5JZI - chains D and E of the 5 polymer chains in the assembly; structure by X-ray diffraction, 2.50 A resolution.

== Chain D ==
Protein: HCV1406 TCR alpha chain
From: Homo sapiens
Sequence (211 residues; row label = number of the first residue in the row):
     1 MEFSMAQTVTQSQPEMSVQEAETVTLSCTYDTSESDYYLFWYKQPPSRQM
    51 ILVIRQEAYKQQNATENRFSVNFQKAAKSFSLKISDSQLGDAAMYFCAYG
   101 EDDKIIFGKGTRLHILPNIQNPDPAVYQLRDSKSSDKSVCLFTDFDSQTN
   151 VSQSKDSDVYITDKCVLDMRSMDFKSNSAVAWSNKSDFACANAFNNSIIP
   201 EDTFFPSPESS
Not modelled in the structure: 65, 209-211
Disulfide bonds: Cys28-Cys97

== Chain E ==
Protein: HCV1406 TCR beta chain
From: Homo sapiens
Sequence (245 residues; numbered -3 to 241; the number before each row is that of its first residue; numbers below 1 keep their minus sign (Met-3 is residue -3)):
    -3 MDLMEADIYQTPRYLVIGTGKKITLECSQTMGHDKMYWYQQDPGMELHLI
    47 HYSYGVNSTEKGDLSSESTVSRIRTEHFPLTLESARPSHTSQYLCASRRG
    97 PYEQYFGPGTRLTVTEDLKNVFPPEVAVFEPSEAEISHTQKATLVCLATG
   147 FYPDHVELSWWVNGKEVHSGVCTDPQPLKEQPALNDSRYCLSSRLRVSAT
   197 FWQNPRNHFRCQVQFYGLSENDEWTQDRAKPVTQIVSAEAWGRAD
Not modelled in the structure: -3 to 0, 241
Disulfide bonds: Cys23-Cys91, Cys142-Cys207

== Interface between chain D and chain E ==
Cross-chain cystine bridges: Cys165(D)-Cys168(E)
Contacting residue pairs - 113 pairs, chain D then chain E:
  Met1(D) - Ile46(E)  hydrophobic
  Met1(D) - Asp59(E)
  Met1(D) - Ser61(E)
  Met1(D) - Glu63(E)  hydrogen bond (backbone-side chain)
  Met1(D) - Ser64(E)
  Met1(D) - Leu78(E)  hydrophobic
  Met1(D) - His85(E)
  Glu2(D) - Gly58(E)
  Glu2(D) - Asp59(E)  hydrogen bond (backbone-side chain)
  Glu2(D) - Leu60(E)  hydrogen bond (backbone-backbone)
  Glu2(D) - Ser61(E)
  Phe3(D) - Gln36(E)
  Phe3(D) - His44(E)
  Phe3(D) - Leu45(E)
  Phe3(D) - Ile46(E)  hydrophobic
  Phe3(D) - Gly58(E)
  Met5(D) - Leu43(E)
  Met5(D) - His44(E)  hydrogen bond
  Tyr38(D) - Pro97(E)
  Tyr38(D) - Tyr98(E)
  Phe40(D) - Pro97(E)
  Phe40(D) - Glu99(E)
  Tyr42(D) - Glu99(E)
  Tyr42(D) - Gln100(E)  hydrogen bond (side chain-backbone)
  Tyr42(D) - Phe102(E)  hydrophobic
  Gln44(D) - Gln37(E)  hydrogen bond
  Arg48(D) - Met41(E)
  Arg48(D) - Gln88(E)
  Arg48(D) - Arg107(E)
  Arg48(D) - Gln172(E)
  Gln49(D) - Phe102(E)  hydrogen bond (side chain-backbone)
  Gln49(D) - Gly103(E)
  Gln49(D) - Pro104(E)
  Met50(D) - Phe102(E)  hydrophobic
  Leu52(D) - Glu99(E)
  Arg55(D) - Tyr98(E)
  Arg55(D) - Glu99(E)  salt bridge
  Glu57(D) - Tyr98(E)
  Phe96(D) - Gln37(E)
  Phe96(D) - Met41(E)
  Glu101(D) - Arg94(E)  hydrogen bond (backbone-side chain)
  Asp102(D) - Lys31(E)  salt bridge
  Asp102(D) - Tyr33(E)
  Asp102(D) - Arg94(E)
  Asp102(D) - Pro97(E)
  Asp103(D) - Tyr33(E)  hydrogen bond (backbone-side chain)
  Asp103(D) - Tyr48(E)
  Asp103(D) - Tyr50(E)
  Asp103(D) - Arg94(E)
  Lys104(D) - Tyr33(E)
  Lys104(D) - Leu45(E)
  Lys104(D) - Arg94(E)
  Ile105(D) - Tyr35(E)  hydrogen bond (backbone-side chain)
  Ile105(D) - Arg94(E)
  Ile105(D) - Gln100(E)
  Phe107(D) - Tyr35(E)
  Phe107(D) - Leu43(E)  hydrophobic
  Phe107(D) - Gln100(E)
  Phe107(D) - Phe102(E)  hydrophobic
  Lys109(D) - Glu42(E)
  Arg112(D) - Met41(E)
  Asp123(D) - His134(E)  salt bridge
  Tyr127(D) - Ser128(E)
  Tyr127(D) - Glu131(E)
  Tyr127(D) - His134(E)  hydrogen bond
  Tyr127(D) - Thr135(E)
  Gln128(D) - Ser128(E)
  Leu129(D) - Phe125(E)
  Leu129(D) - Glu126(E)
  Leu129(D) - Pro127(E)  hydrophobic
  Leu129(D) - Thr139(E)
  Arg130(D) - Phe125(E)
  Arg130(D) - Glu126(E)  hydrogen bond (backbone-backbone)
  Asp131(D) - Val124(E)
  Asp131(D) - Phe125(E)
  Ser132(D) - Glu126(E)  hydrogen bond
  Ser132(D) - Arg239(E)  hydrogen bond
  Lys137(D) - Phe125(E)
  Ser138(D) - Phe125(E)
  Val139(D) - Phe125(E)  hydrophobic
  Val139(D) - Leu143(E)  hydrophobic
  Leu141(D) - Thr139(E)
  Thr143(D) - Arg192(E)
  Asp144(D) - Thr135(E)
  Asp144(D) - Arg192(E)  salt bridge
  Tyr160(D) - Glu176(E)
  Ile161(D) - Leu174(E)
  Thr162(D) - Asp170(E)
  Thr162(D) - Leu174(E)
  Thr162(D) - Ser188(E)
  Thr162(D) - Arg190(E)
  Asp163(D) - Arg190(E)
  Cys165(D) - Cys168(E)  disulfide
  Cys165(D) - Thr169(E)  hydrogen bond (side chain-backbone)
  Cys165(D) - Arg190(E)
  Val166(D) - Cys168(E)  hydrogen bond (backbone-side chain)
  Leu167(D) - Gly166(E)
  Leu167(D) - Cys168(E)  hydrophobic
  Leu167(D) - Arg190(E)
  Leu167(D) - Arg192(E)
  Asp168(D) - Ser165(E)
  Asp168(D) - Gly166(E)  hydrogen bond (backbone-backbone)
  Met169(D) - Ser165(E)
  Met169(D) - Arg192(E)
  Arg170(D) - Ser165(E)  hydrogen bond (backbone-side chain)
  Phe174(D) - Lys137(E)
  Phe174(D) - Arg192(E)
  Ser176(D) - Arg192(E)  hydrogen bond
  Ser178(D) - Arg190(E)  hydrogen bond
  Val180(D) - Arg190(E)
  Trp182(D) - Cys186(E)  hydrophobic
  Phe204(D) - His134(E)
  Pro206(D) - Ala130(E)  hydrophobic
Other interface residues (no listed pair), chain D (59 interface residues in all): Ser4, Pro46, Met94, Gly100, Ser157, Met172
Other interface residues (no listed pair), chain E (62 interface residues in all): Leu90, Ala123, Val141, Val167, Val193, Ser194

== In short ==
The interface between chain D and chain E involves 59 residues on one side and 62 on the other, with 1
disulfide bond, 20 hydrogen bonds and 4 salt bridges. Polar pairs include Arg55(D)-Glu99(E),
Asp102(D)-Lys31(E) and Asp123(D)-His134(E).
Here chain D is HCV1406 TCR alpha chain and chain E is HCV1406 TCR beta chain, both from Homo sapiens. Entry
5JZI (Crystal structure of 1406 TCR bound to HLA-A2 with HCV 1406-1415 antigen peptide) was determined by
X-ray diffraction.
